6RDX - chains 1 and 5 of the 31 polymer chains in the assembly; structure by electron microscopy, 3.90 A resolution.

Chain 1:
Name: ATP synthase associated protein ASA1
Organism: Polytomella sp. Pringsheim 198.80
UniProtKB: Q85JD5 (Q85JD5_9CHLO); numbering as in UniProt (aligned over 1-618)
Chain sequence (618 residues; row label = number of the first residue in the row):
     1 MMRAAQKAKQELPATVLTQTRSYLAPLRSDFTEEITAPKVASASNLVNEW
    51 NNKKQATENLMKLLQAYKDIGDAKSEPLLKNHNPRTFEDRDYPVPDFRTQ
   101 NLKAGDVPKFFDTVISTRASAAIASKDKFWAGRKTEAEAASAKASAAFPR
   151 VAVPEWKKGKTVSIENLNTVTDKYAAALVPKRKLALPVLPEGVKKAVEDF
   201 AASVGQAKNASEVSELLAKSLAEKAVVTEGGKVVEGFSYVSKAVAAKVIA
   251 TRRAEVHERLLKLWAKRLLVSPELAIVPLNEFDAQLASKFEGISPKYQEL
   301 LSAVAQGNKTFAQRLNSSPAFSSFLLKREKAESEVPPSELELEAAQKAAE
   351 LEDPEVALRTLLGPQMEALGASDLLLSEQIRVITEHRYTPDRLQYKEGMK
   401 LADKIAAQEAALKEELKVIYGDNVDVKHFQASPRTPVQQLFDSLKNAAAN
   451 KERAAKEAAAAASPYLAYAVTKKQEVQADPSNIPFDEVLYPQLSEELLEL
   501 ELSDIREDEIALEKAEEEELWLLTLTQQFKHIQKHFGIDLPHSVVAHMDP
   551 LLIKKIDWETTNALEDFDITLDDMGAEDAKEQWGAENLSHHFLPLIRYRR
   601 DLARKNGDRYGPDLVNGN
Unresolved in the structure: 1-22, 618

Chain 5:
Name: Mitochondrial F1F0 ATP synthase associated 14 kDa protein
Organism: Polytomella sp. Pringsheim 198.80
UniProtKB: A0A024FSR7 (A0A024FSR7_9CHLO); residues 1-123 here = UniProt positions 1-123
Chain sequence (123 residues; each row starts with the number of its first residue):
     1 MKLLPESLQQEAATAAVVASWVLWHLDTQLLPTIMREHKLHACWAAAAKR
    51 YNEKLFKLNPSYDRVLSLPAVSKNQVLENVFHTAPKAPVEHLEKMVSANS
   101 KVYDALNLQSKRVLIWQVKPALF

How chain 1 and chain 5 interact:
Residue-residue contacts - 127 pairs, chain 1 then chain 5:
  Leu-79(1) / Val-80(5)  hydrophobic
  His-82(1) / Asn-79(5)
  His-82(1) / His-82(5)
  Asn-83(1) / Val-76(5)
  Asn-83(1) / Val-80(5)
  Pro-84(1) / Val-71(5)  hydrophobic
  Pro-84(1) / Asn-79(5)
  Arg-85(1) / Pro-69(5)
  Arg-85(1) / Val-71(5)  hydrogen bond (side chain-backbone)
  Arg-85(1) / Val-76(5)
  Glu-88(1) / Pro-69(5)
  Glu-88(1) / Ala-70(5)  hydrogen bond (side chain-backbone)
  Glu-88(1) / Val-71(5)
  Arg-90(1) / Pro-69(5)
  Val-94(1) / Leu-66(5)  hydrophobic
  Asp-96(1) / Asp-63(5)
  Phe-97(1) / Tyr-62(5)  hydrophobic
  Arg-98(1) / Phe-56(5)  hydrogen bond (side chain-backbone)
  Arg-98(1) / Lys-57(5)
  Arg-98(1) / Asn-59(5)  hydrogen bond (side chain-backbone)
  Arg-98(1) / Tyr-62(5)
  Phe-111(1) / Tyr-62(5)
  Phe-111(1) / Val-65(5)  hydrophobic
  Phe-111(1) / Leu-66(5)  hydrophobic
  Val-114(1) / Leu-66(5)  hydrophobic
  Ile-115(1) / Val-65(5)
  Ile-115(1) / Ala-70(5)
  Arg-118(1) / Leu-66(5)  hydrogen bond (side chain-backbone)
  Arg-118(1) / Leu-68(5)
  Arg-118(1) / Ala-70(5)
  Ala-119(1) / Ala-70(5)
  Ala-122(1) / Val-71(5)  hydrophobic
  Ile-123(1) / Gln-75(5)
  Ile-123(1) / Asn-79(5)
  Val-151(1) / Met-95(5)  hydrophobic
  Val-153(1) / Met-95(5)  hydrophobic
  Pro-154(1) / Asn-99(5)
  Trp-156(1) / Leu-106(5)
  Thr-161(1) / Leu-106(5)
  Thr-161(1) / Leu-108(5)
  Val-162(1) / Leu-106(5)  hydrogen bond (backbone-backbone)
  Val-162(1) / Asn-107(5)
  Ser-163(1) / Asn-107(5)
  Ile-164(1) / Asn-107(5)
  Leu-167(1) / Tyr-103(5)  hydrophobic
  Leu-167(1) / Asn-107(5)
  Val-170(1) / Asn-99(5)
  Tyr-174(1) / His-91(5)
  Tyr-174(1) / Leu-92(5)  hydrophobic
  Tyr-174(1) / Met-95(5)
  Tyr-174(1) / Asn-99(5)
  Ala-175(1) / Leu-92(5)
  Leu-178(1) / Pro-88(5)
  Leu-178(1) / Val-89(5)
  Leu-178(1) / Leu-92(5)  hydrophobic
  Phe-282(1) / Tyr-62(5)  hydrophobic
  Leu-286(1) / Tyr-62(5)  hydrophobic
  Ala-287(1) / Phe-56(5)
  Ser-288(1) / Phe-56(5)
  Phe-290(1) / Asn-52(5)
  Phe-290(1) / Phe-56(5)  hydrophobic
  Ile-293(1) / Phe-56(5)  hydrophobic
  Glu-397(1) / Ser-72(5)  hydrogen bond
  Glu-397(1) / Asn-74(5)  hydrogen bond
  Glu-397(1) / Gln-75(5)
  Lys-400(1) / Asn-74(5)
  Leu-401(1) / Leu-77(5)  hydrophobic
  Lys-404(1) / Asn-74(5)  hydrogen bond
  Lys-404(1) / Glu-78(5)  salt bridge
  Ser-463(1) / Tyr-103(5)
  Ser-463(1) / Asp-104(5)
  Pro-464(1) / Tyr-103(5)
  Tyr-465(1) / Val-96(5)
  Tyr-465(1) / Asn-99(5)
  Tyr-465(1) / Ser-100(5)
  Tyr-465(1) / Tyr-103(5)  hydrophobic
  Leu-466(1) / Ser-100(5)
  Ala-469(1) / Val-96(5)  hydrophobic
  Gln-477(1) / Val-89(5)
  Leu-497(1) / Phe-81(5)  hydrophobic
  Leu-500(1) / Lys-73(5)  hydrogen bond (backbone-side chain)
  Leu-500(1) / Val-76(5)  hydrophobic
  Glu-501(1) / Lys-73(5)  salt bridge
  Ala-511(1) / Leu-68(5)  hydrophobic
  Lys-514(1) / Arg-64(5)  hydrogen bond (backbone-side chain)
  Trp-521(1) / Leu-55(5)  hydrophobic
  Leu-522(1) / Leu-55(5)  hydrophobic
  Leu-525(1) / Tyr-51(5)
  Leu-525(1) / Leu-55(5)  hydrophobic
  Phe-529(1) / Trp-44(5)
  Phe-536(1) / Glu-37(5)
  Phe-536(1) / Leu-40(5)  hydrophobic
  Phe-536(1) / His-41(5)
  His-542(1) / Thr-33(5)
  His-542(1) / Glu-37(5)
  Val-545(1) / Leu-40(5)  hydrophobic
  Leu-552(1) / Leu-40(5)  hydrophobic
  Ile-553(1) / Arg-36(5)
  Ile-556(1) / Met-35(5)
  Ile-556(1) / Arg-36(5)
  Ile-556(1) / Lys-39(5)
  Ile-556(1) / Leu-40(5)
  Asp-557(1) / Arg-36(5)  salt bridge
  Glu-559(1) / Lys-39(5)  salt bridge
  Thr-560(1) / Pro-32(5)
  Leu-564(1) / Lys-39(5)  hydrogen bond (backbone-side chain)
  Glu-565(1) / Leu-31(5)
  Glu-565(1) / Met-35(5)
  Glu-565(1) / Lys-39(5)  hydrogen bond (backbone-side chain)
  Asp-568(1) / His-38(5)  salt bridge
  Asp-568(1) / Lys-39(5)
  Glu-581(1) / Ala-46(5)
  Glu-581(1) / Arg-50(5)
  Gln-582(1) / Arg-50(5)
  Trp-583(1) / Cys-43(5)  hydrophobic
  Gly-584(1) / Ala-47(5)
  Ala-585(1) / Ala-47(5)
  Ala-585(1) / Arg-50(5)
  Asn-587(1) / Cys-43(5)  hydrogen bond
  Leu-588(1) / Trp-44(5)  hydrophobic
  His-591(1) / Trp-44(5)
  His-591(1) / Tyr-51(5)  hydrogen bond
  Phe-592(1) / Tyr-51(5)  hydrophobic
  Phe-592(1) / Lys-54(5)
  Phe-592(1) / Leu-58(5)  hydrophobic
  Leu-595(1) / Leu-58(5)  hydrophobic
  Arg-599(1) / Leu-58(5)  hydrogen bond (side chain-backbone)
Other interface residues (no listed pair), chain 1 (95 interface residues in all): Pro-95, Lys-126, Ala-152, Thr-171, Lys-289, Gln-394, Ile-405, Gln-408, Lys-473, Asp-504, Glu-507, Asp-508, Ala-515, Asp-566, Phe-567, Lys-580
Other interface residues (no listed pair), chain 5 (62 interface residues in all): Ala-42, Glu-53, Pro-60, Ser-67, Val-102, Ile-115

Overview:
The interface between chain 1 and chain 5 involves 95 residues on one side and 62 on the other; the contacts
include 16 hydrogen bonds and 5 salt bridges. Polar pairs include Lys-404(1)/Glu-78(5), Glu-501(1)/Lys-73(5)
and Asp-557(1)/Arg-36(5).
Chain 1 is ATP synthase associated protein ASA1 and chain 5 is Mitochondrial F1F0 ATP synthase associated 14
kDa protein, both from Polytomella sp. Pringsheim 198.80; the structure, Cryo-EM structure of Polytomella
F-ATP synthase, Rotary substate 1F, monomer-masked refinement, was determined by electron microscopy together
with 6RD4, 6RD5, 6RD6, 6RD7, 6RD8, 6RD9 and 46 further entries from the same study.
